2ACZ - chains C and D of the 4 polymer chains in the assembly; structure by X-ray diffraction, 3.10 A resolution.

== Chain C ==
Name: Succinate dehydrogenase cytochrome b556 subunit
Organism: Escherichia coli
UniProtKB: P69054 (DHSC_ECOLI); residue numbers follow UniProt; this construct covers 1-129
Amino-acid sequence (129 residues; each row starts with the number of its first residue):
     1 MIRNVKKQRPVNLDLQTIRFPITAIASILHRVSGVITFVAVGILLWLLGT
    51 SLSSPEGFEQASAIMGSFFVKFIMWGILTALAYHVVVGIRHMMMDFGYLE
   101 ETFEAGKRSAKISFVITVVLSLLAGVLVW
Ion coordination: heme b/c Fe: H84 (shared with H71(D) of chain D)
Ligand contacts:
  - atpenin a5 (AT5; 3-[(2S,4S,5R)-5,6-dichloro-2,4-dimethyl-1-oxohexyl]-4-hydroxy-5,6-dimethoxy-2(1h)-pyridinone): L15, F20, A24, S27, I28, R31
  - cardiolipin (CDN): V41, L44, L48, S51, F58, A61, S62, M65, M74, L78, L81, A82, V85, L120, L123, A124, V126, L127, V128, W129
  - heme b/c (HEB): H30, R31, G34, V35, T37, F38, L81, H84, V85, G88, I89, H91, M92
Curated features (UniProtKB/Swiss-Prot):
  - binding site (heme): H84

== Chain D ==
Name: Succinate dehydrogenase hydrophobic membrane anchor protein
Organism: Escherichia coli
UniProtKB: P10445 (DHSD_ECOLI); residue numbers follow UniProt; this construct covers 1-115
Amino-acid sequence (115 residues; numbered 1 to 115; the number before each row is that of its first residue):
     1 MVSNASALGRNGVHDFILVRATAIVLTLYIIYMVGFFATSGELTYEVWIG
    51 FFASAFTKVFTLLALFSILIHAWIGMWQVLTDYVKPLALRLMLQLVIVVA
   101 LVVYVIYGFVVVWGV
Unresolved in the structure: 1-2
Ion coordination: heme b/c Fe: H71 (shared with H84(C) of chain C)
Ligand contacts:
  - cardiolipin (CDN): Y29, I30, I31, M33, V34, F37, A38, G41, E42, L43, W48, L65, I68
  - heme b/c (HEB): V19, R20, A23, L26, T27, I30, I68, H71, A72, G75, M76, Q78, V79

== Interface between chain C and chain D ==
Contacting residue pairs - 34 pairs, chain C then chain D:
  R31(C) - V79(D)
  R31(C) - D82(D)  salt bridge
  R31(C) - Y83(D)
  V35(C) - M76(D)  hydrophobic
  F38(C) - I97(D)  hydrophobic
  F38(C) - A100(D)  hydrophobic
  F38(C) - L101(D)  hydrophobic
  F38(C) - Y104(D)  hydrogen bond (backbone-side chain)
  V39(C) - Y104(D)
  V41(C) - I68(D)  hydrophobic
  V41(C) - Y104(D)  hydrophobic
  G42(C) - Y104(D)  hydrogen bond (backbone-side chain)
  L45(C) - L65(D)  hydrophobic
  L45(C) - Y104(D)
  L45(C) - Y107(D)
  L48(C) - W48(D)  hydrophobic
  L48(C) - F52(D)  hydrophobic
  G49(C) - Y107(D)
  S51(C) - Y45(D)
  S51(C) - W48(D)
  L52(C) - Y45(D)
  L52(C) - W48(D)
  L52(C) - F52(D)  hydrophobic
  L52(C) - V111(D)  hydrophobic
  L52(C) - V115(D)  hydrophobic
  S54(C) - Y45(D)
  P55(C) - Y45(D)  hydrophobic
  F58(C) - L43(D)
  F58(C) - Y45(D)  hydrophobic
  F58(C) - W48(D)
  L81(C) - I30(D)  hydrophobic
  M92(C) - R20(D)
  D95(C) - F16(D)
  D95(C) - R20(D)  salt bridge
Also at the interface, not in a pair above, chain C (22 interface residues in all): I28, W46, H84, V85, L127
Also at the interface, not in a pair above, chain D (29 interface residues in all): A23, I24, T27, F37, T44, I49, H71, A72, Q78

== Summary ==
22 residues of chain C face 29 of chain D across their interface, with 2 hydrogen bonds and 2 salt bridges.
Among the polar pairs are R31(C)-D82(D), D95(C)-R20(D) and F38(C)-Y104(D). Heme b/c, atpenin a5 and
cardiolipin are bound between chain C and chain D.
Here chain C is Succinate dehydrogenase cytochrome b556 subunit and chain D is Succinate dehydrogenase
hydrophobic membrane anchor protein, both from Escherichia coli. Entry 2ACZ (Complex II (Succinate
Dehydrogenase) From E. Coli with Atpenin A5 inhibitor co-crystallized at the ubiquinone binding ...) was
determined by X-ray diffraction.
